PDB entry 7S9J | X-ray diffraction, 1.91 A resolution | chains A and T of the 4 polymer chains in the assembly

Chain A:
Molecule: DNA polymerase beta
Organism: Homo sapiens
Notes: EC 2.7.7.7, 4.2.99.-
UniProt: P06746 (DPOLB_HUMAN); residue numbers follow UniProt; this construct covers 1-335
Chain sequence (335 residues; numbered 1 to 335; the number before each row is that of its first residue):
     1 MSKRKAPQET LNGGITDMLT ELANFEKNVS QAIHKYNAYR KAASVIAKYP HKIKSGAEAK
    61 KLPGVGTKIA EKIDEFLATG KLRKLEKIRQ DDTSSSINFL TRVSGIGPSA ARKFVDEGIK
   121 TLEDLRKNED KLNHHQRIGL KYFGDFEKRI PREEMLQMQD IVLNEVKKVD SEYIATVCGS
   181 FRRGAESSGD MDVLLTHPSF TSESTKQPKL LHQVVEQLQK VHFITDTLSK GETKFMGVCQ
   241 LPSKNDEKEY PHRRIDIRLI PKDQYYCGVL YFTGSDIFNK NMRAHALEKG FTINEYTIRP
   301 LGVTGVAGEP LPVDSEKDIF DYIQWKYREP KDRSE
Unresolved in the structure: 1-6, 205-206
Metal / ion sites: Na+ site 1: Lys60, Leu62, Val65 (shared with 1 residue of chain D); Na+ site 2: Thr101, Val103, Ile106 (shared with 1 residue of chain P); Na+ site 3 near Thr101 (its only coordinating residue here); Na+ site 4 near Asp170 (its only coordinating residue here)

Chain T:
Molecule: 16-nt DNA strand
Sequence (16 nucleotides; row label = number of the first residue in the row):
     1 CCGACGGCGC ATXAGC
Modified / non-standard residues: 8NI (N-[(5S)-2-amino-5-formamido-6-oxo-5,6-dihydropyrimidin-4-yl]-2-deoxy-5-O-phosphono-beta-D-erythro-pentofuranosylamine) at position 13

How chain A and chain T interact:
Residue-residue contacts (15; chain A residue first):
  His34(A) with DC5(T), stacking on the base
  Asn133(A) with DT12(T), phosphate contact
  His134(A) with DT12(T), phosphate contact
  Ser229(A) with DC10(T), phosphate contact; DA11(T), sugar contact
  Lys230(A) with DC10(T), hydrogen bond to the phosphate; DA11(T), hydrogen bond to the phosphate
  Gly231(A) with DC10(T), phosphate contact
  Glu232(A) with DC10(T), hydrogen bond to the phosphate
  Thr233(A) with DG9(T), hydrogen bond to the phosphate; DC10(T), hydrogen bond to the phosphate
  Lys234(A) with DG9(T), sugar contact; DC10(T), hydrogen bond to the phosphate
  Tyr271(A) with DG6(T), hydrogen bond to the base
  Tyr296(A) with DC8(T), sugar contact
Also at the interface, not in a pair above, chain A (13 interface residues in all): Asn37, Leu228

In short:
13 residues of chain A and 7 residues of chain T are in contact, with 7 hydrogen bonds and 1 aromatic stacking
contact. Among the polar pairs are Tyr271(A)-DG6(T), Lys230(A)-DC10(T) and Lys230(A)-DA11(T). The Na+ site 1
is built by Lys60(A), Leu62(A) and Val65(A).
Chain A is DNA polymerase beta (Homo sapiens) and chain T is a 16-nt DNA strand; the structure, Crystal
Structure of DNA Polymerase Beta with Fapy-dG base-paired with a dC, was determined by X-ray diffraction (same
publication as 7S9K, 7S9L, 7S9M, 7S9N, 7S9O, 7S9P and 7S9Q).
